4XDA - chains A and B; structure by X-ray diffraction, 1.75 A resolution.

== Chain A (and B) ==
Name: Ribokinase
Organism: Vibrio cholerae serotype O1 (strain ATCC 39541 / Classical Ogawa 395 / O395)
Notes: EC 2.7.1.15; chain B of this document is another copy of the same molecule, construct and numbering; everything in this record applies to it too
UniProtKB: A5F1B7 (A5F1B7_VIBC3); numbering as in UniProt (aligned over 1-306)
Chain sequence (309 residues; numbered -2 to 306; the number before each row is that of its first residue; numbers below 1 keep their minus sign (Gly-2 is residue -2)):
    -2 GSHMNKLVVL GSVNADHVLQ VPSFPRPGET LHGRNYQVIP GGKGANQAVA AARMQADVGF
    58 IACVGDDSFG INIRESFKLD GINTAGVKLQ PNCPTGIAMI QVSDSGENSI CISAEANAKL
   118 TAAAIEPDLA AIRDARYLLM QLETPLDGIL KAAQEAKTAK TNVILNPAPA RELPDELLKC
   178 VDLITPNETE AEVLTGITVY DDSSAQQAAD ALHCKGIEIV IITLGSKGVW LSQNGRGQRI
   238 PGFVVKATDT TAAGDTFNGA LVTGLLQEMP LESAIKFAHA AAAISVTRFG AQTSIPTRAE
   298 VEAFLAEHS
Not modelled in the structure: -2 to 0
Sequence notes: expression tag (-2 to 0)
Metal / ion sites: Na+: Asp246, Ser282, Arg285
Residues lining bound ligands:
  - ADP (adenosine-5'-diphosphate): Asn184, Thr220, Leu221, Gly222, Ser223, Gly225, Val226, Phe240, Val242, Thr247, Ala250, Gly251, Phe254, His276, Ala279, Ala280, Val283
  - alpha-D-ribofuranose (RIB): Asn11, Asp13, Gly38, Gly39, Lys40, Asn43, Ala95, Ile97, Ile107, Ile109, Glu140, Thr248, Ala249, Asp252, Ala288

== How chain A and chain B interact ==
Pairs across the interface (66; chain A residue first):
  His14(A) - His14(B)
  His14(A) - Tyr33(B)
  Leu16(A) - Ile94(B)  hydrophobic
  Leu16(A) - Met96(B)  hydrophobic
  Leu16(A) - Cys108(B)  hydrophobic
  Leu16(A) - Ser110(B)
  Val18(A) - Cys108(B)  hydrophobic
  Phe21(A) - Pro24(B)  hydrophobic
  Pro22(A) - Phe21(B)
  Pro22(A) - Ser106(B)
  Arg23(A) - Phe21(B)
  Pro24(A) - Phe21(B)
  Pro24(A) - Glu104(B)
  Pro24(A) - Asn105(B)
  Thr27(A) - Ile107(B)
  Thr27(A) - Ile109(B)
  Leu28(A) - Ile107(B)  hydrogen bond (backbone-backbone)
  Leu28(A) - Cys108(B)
  Leu28(A) - Ile109(B)  hydrogen bond (backbone-backbone)
  His29(A) - Ile109(B)
  Gly30(A) - Cys108(B)
  Gly30(A) - Ile109(B)  hydrogen bond (backbone-backbone)
  Gly30(A) - Ser110(B)  hydrogen bond (backbone-side chain)
  Arg31(A) - Ser110(B)
  Arg31(A) - Glu112(B)
  Asn32(A) - Glu112(B)  hydrogen bond (backbone-side chain)
  Tyr33(A) - His14(B)
  Tyr33(A) - Pro91(B)  hydrophobic
  Tyr33(A) - Ile94(B)  hydrophobic
  Tyr33(A) - Glu112(B)  hydrogen bond (backbone-side chain)
  Lys40(A) - Thr27(B)  hydrogen bond
  Ile94(A) - Tyr33(B)  hydrophobic
  Met96(A) - His14(B)
  Met96(A) - Leu16(B)  hydrophobic
  Met96(A) - Met96(B)  hydrophobic
  Met96(A) - Ile97(B)
  Met96(A) - Gln98(B)
  Gln98(A) - Met96(B)
  Gln98(A) - Gln98(B)
  Gln98(A) - Cys108(B)
  Asn105(A) - Pro24(B)
  Asn105(A) - Gly25(B)  hydrogen bond (backbone-backbone)
  Ser106(A) - Arg23(B)
  Ser106(A) - Pro24(B)
  Ile107(A) - Thr27(B)
  Ile107(A) - Leu28(B)  hydrogen bond (backbone-backbone)
  Cys108(A) - Leu16(B)  hydrophobic
  Cys108(A) - Leu28(B)
  Cys108(A) - Gln98(B)  hydrogen bond
  Ile109(A) - Leu16(B)
  Ile109(A) - Thr27(B)
  Ile109(A) - Leu28(B)  hydrogen bond (backbone-backbone)
  Ile109(A) - His29(B)
  Ile109(A) - Gly30(B)  hydrogen bond (backbone-backbone)
  Ser110(A) - Leu16(B)
  Ser110(A) - Arg31(B)
  Ser110(A) - Tyr33(B)
  Glu112(A) - Tyr33(B)
  Leu139(A) - His29(B)
  Pro166(A) - Glu26(B)
  Pro166(A) - Thr27(B)
  Pro166(A) - His29(B)
  Ala167(A) - Glu26(B)  hydrogen bond (backbone-side chain)
  Asn184(A) - Glu26(B)  hydrogen bond
  Thr186(A) - Glu26(B)
  Glu187(A) - Glu26(B)
Other interface residues (no listed pair), chain A (35 interface residues in all): Gly25, Glu26, Ile97, Glu140
Other interface residues (no listed pair), chain B (29 interface residues in all): Val18, Pro22, Asn32

== In short ==
35 residues of chain A face 29 of chain B across their interface, with 14 hydrogen bonds. Among the polar
pairs are Gly30(A)-Ser110(B), Asn32(A)-Glu112(B) and Tyr33(A)-Glu112(B). Chain A binds alpha-D-ribofuranose
and ADP. The Na+ site is built by Asp246(A), Ser282(A) and Arg285(A).
Chain A and chain B are both Ribokinase (Vibrio cholerae serotype O1 (strain ATCC 39541 / Classical Ogawa 395
/ O395)); the structure, Vibrio cholerae O395 Ribokinase complexed with Ribose, ADP and Sodium ion, was
determined by X-ray diffraction, deposited together with 4X8F and 4XCK.
